PDB entry 8V8N | X-ray diffraction, 2.12 A resolution | chains A and B

[Chain A (and B)]
Molecule: Chalcone synthase
Organism: Panicum virgatum
Notes: chain B of this document is another copy of the same molecule, construct and numbering; everything in this record applies to it too
Reference sequence: A0A8T0PQ54 (A0A8T0PQ54_PANVG); numbering as in UniProt (aligned over 1-402)
Chain sequence (402 residues; row label = number of the first residue in the row):
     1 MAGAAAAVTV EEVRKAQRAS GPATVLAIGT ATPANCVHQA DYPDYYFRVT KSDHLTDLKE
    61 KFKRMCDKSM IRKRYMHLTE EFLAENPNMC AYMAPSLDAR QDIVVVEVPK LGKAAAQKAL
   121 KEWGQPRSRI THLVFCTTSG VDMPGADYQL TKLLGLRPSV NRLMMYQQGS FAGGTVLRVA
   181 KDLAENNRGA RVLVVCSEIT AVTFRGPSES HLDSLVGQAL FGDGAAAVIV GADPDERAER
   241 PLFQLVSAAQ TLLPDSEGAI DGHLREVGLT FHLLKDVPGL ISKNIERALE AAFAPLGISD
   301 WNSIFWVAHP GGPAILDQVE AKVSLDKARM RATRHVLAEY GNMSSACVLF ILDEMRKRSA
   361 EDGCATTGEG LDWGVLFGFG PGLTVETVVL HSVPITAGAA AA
Not modelled in the structure: 1-7, 396-402 (chain B: 1-5, 396-402)
Differences from the reference sequence: engineered mutation Ser170 (Cys in A0A8T0PQ54)
Reported in the primary citation:
  - catalytic residues: His309, Asn342

[Interface between chain A and chain B]
Pairs across the interface (130; chain A residue first):
  Val8(A) - Pro295(B)
  Val8(A) - Leu296(B)  hydrophobic
  Val8(A) - Trp373(B)
  Val10(A) - Pro22(B)  hydrophobic
  Val10(A) - Gln244(B)
  Val10(A) - Val246(B)  hydrophobic
  Val10(A) - His391(B)
  Arg14(A) - Gly21(B)
  Arg14(A) - Pro22(B)
  Arg14(A) - Lys181(B)
  Arg14(A) - Glu185(B)  salt bridge
  Gln17(A) - Lys181(B)  hydrogen bond
  Gln17(A) - Val246(B)  hydrogen bond (side chain-backbone)
  Arg18(A) - Arg18(B)
  Arg18(A) - Ala19(B)  hydrogen bond (side chain-backbone)
  Arg18(A) - Ser20(B)
  Arg18(A) - Gly21(B)
  Arg18(A) - Glu185(B)
  Ala19(A) - Arg18(B)  hydrogen bond (backbone-side chain)
  Ser20(A) - Arg14(B)
  Ser20(A) - Arg18(B)
  Pro22(A) - Val10(B)  hydrophobic
  Pro95(A) - Glu266(B)
  Ser96(A) - Glu266(B)
  Leu97(A) - Leu97(B)  hydrophobic
  Leu97(A) - Glu266(B)  hydrogen bond (backbone-side chain)
  Asp98(A) - Arg265(B)
  Asp98(A) - Glu266(B)  hydrogen bond (side chain-backbone)
  Gln101(A) - Leu264(B)  hydrogen bond (side chain-backbone)
  Gln101(A) - Arg265(B)
  Asp102(A) - Arg265(B)  salt bridge
  Thr138(A) - Met143(B)
  Val141(A) - Gln167(B)
  Val141(A) - Leu264(B)  hydrophobic
  Asp142(A) - Gly262(B)
  Asp142(A) - His263(B)  salt bridge
  Met143(A) - Thr138(B)
  Met143(A) - Gln167(B)
  Met143(A) - Gln168(B)
  Met143(A) - Gly169(B)
  Met143(A) - Asp261(B)
  Met143(A) - Gly262(B)  hydrogen bond (backbone-backbone)
  Met143(A) - Phe271(B)  hydrophobic
  Met143(A) - Pro381(B)  hydrophobic
  Pro144(A) - Ile260(B)
  Pro144(A) - Asp261(B)
  Pro144(A) - Pro381(B)
  Pro144(A) - Gly382(B)
  Tyr148(A) - Leu252(B)  hydrophobic
  Tyr148(A) - Glu257(B)  hydrogen bond (side chain-backbone)
  Lys152(A) - Glu257(B)  salt bridge
  Pro158(A) - Thr251(B)
  Pro158(A) - Leu252(B)
  Ser159(A) - Gln250(B)
  Ser159(A) - Thr251(B)  hydrogen bond
  Val160(A) - Gln250(B)
  Asn161(A) - Arg178(B)
  Asn161(A) - Ala249(B)
  Asn161(A) - Gln250(B)
  Arg162(A) - Arg178(B)  hydrogen bond (backbone-side chain)
  Arg162(A) - Gln250(B)  hydrogen bond (backbone-side chain)
  Arg162(A) - Leu252(B)
  Arg162(A) - Thr384(B)  hydrogen bond
  Leu163(A) - Met165(B)  hydrophobic
  Leu163(A) - Thr175(B)
  Leu163(A) - Val179(B)  hydrophobic
  Met164(A) - Gln168(B)
  Met165(A) - Leu163(B)  hydrophobic
  Met165(A) - Met165(B)  hydrophobic
  Tyr166(A) - Tyr166(B)
  Gln167(A) - Val141(B)
  Gln167(A) - Met143(B)  hydrogen bond
  Gln168(A) - Met164(B)
  Gly169(A) - Met143(B)
  Arg178(A) - Asn161(B)
  Arg178(A) - Arg162(B)  hydrogen bond (side chain-backbone)
  Arg178(A) - Leu163(B)
  Val179(A) - Leu163(B)  hydrophobic
  Lys181(A) - Arg14(B)
  Lys181(A) - Gln17(B)  hydrogen bond
  Asp182(A) - Asp182(B)
  Asp182(A) - Leu183(B)
  Asp182(A) - Asn186(B)  hydrogen bond
  Asp182(A) - Asn187(B)  hydrogen bond
  Leu183(A) - Asp182(B)
  Glu185(A) - Arg14(B)  salt bridge
  Glu185(A) - Asn186(B)  hydrogen bond
  Asn186(A) - Lys181(B)
  Asn186(A) - Asp182(B)  hydrogen bond
  Asn186(A) - Glu185(B)  hydrogen bond
  Asn187(A) - Asp182(B)  hydrogen bond
  Val246(A) - Val10(B)  hydrophobic
  Val246(A) - Val13(B)  hydrophobic
  Val246(A) - Gln17(B)  hydrogen bond (backbone-side chain)
  Ser247(A) - Gln17(B)
  Ala249(A) - Asn161(B)
  Gln250(A) - Ser159(B)
  Gln250(A) - Val160(B)
  Gln250(A) - Asn161(B)  hydrogen bond (backbone-side chain)
  Gln250(A) - Arg162(B)  hydrogen bond (side chain-backbone)
  Thr251(A) - Pro158(B)  hydrogen bond (side chain-backbone)
  Thr251(A) - Ser159(B)
  Leu252(A) - Tyr148(B)  hydrophobic
  Leu252(A) - Pro158(B)
  Leu252(A) - Arg162(B)
  Ile260(A) - Pro144(B)
  Asp261(A) - Met143(B)
  Asp261(A) - Pro144(B)
  Gly262(A) - Asp142(B)
  Gly262(A) - Met143(B)  hydrogen bond (backbone-backbone)
  His263(A) - Asp142(B)  salt bridge
  Leu264(A) - Gln101(B)  hydrogen bond (backbone-side chain)
  Leu264(A) - Val141(B)  hydrophobic
  Arg265(A) - Asp98(B)  salt bridge
  Arg265(A) - Gln101(B)
  Arg265(A) - Asp102(B)  salt bridge
  Glu266(A) - Pro95(B)
  Glu266(A) - Ser96(B)
  Glu266(A) - Leu97(B)  hydrogen bond (side chain-backbone)
  Glu266(A) - Asp98(B)  hydrogen bond (side chain-backbone)
  Phe271(A) - Met143(B)  hydrophobic
  Leu296(A) - Ala6(B)  hydrogen bond (backbone-backbone)
  Leu296(A) - Ala7(B)  hydrogen bond (backbone-backbone)
  Ile298(A) - Ala6(B)
  Trp373(A) - Ala6(B)
  Trp373(A) - Val8(B)
  Trp373(A) - Val10(B)  hydrophobic
  Pro381(A) - Pro144(B)
  Gly382(A) - Pro144(B)
  Thr384(A) - Arg162(B)  hydrogen bond
Also at the interface, not in a pair above, chain A (71 interface residues in all): Glu11, Val13, Gly21, Thr151, Gln244, Ala248, Glu257, Leu269, Gly297, His391
Also at the interface, not in a pair above, chain B (73 interface residues in all): Glu11, Thr151, Lys152, Ser247, Ala248, Leu269

[Summary]
71 residues of chain A face 73 of chain B across their interface, with 33 hydrogen bonds and 8 salt bridges.
Among the polar pairs are Arg14(A)-Glu185(B), Asp102(A)-Arg265(B) and Asp142(A)-His263(B). The paper reports
catalytic residues His309(A) and Asn342(A).
Chain A and chain B are both Chalcone synthase (Panicum virgatum); the structure, Switchgrass Chalcone
Synthase C170S, was determined by X-ray diffraction together with 8V8L, 8V8M, 8V8O and 8V8P from the same
study.
